Entry 8Z9F (X-ray diffraction, 1.60 A resolution); this record covers chains B and D of the 4 polymer chains in the assembly.

# Chain B (and D)
Name: 3-hydroxyisobutyrate dehydrogenase
Source organism: Acetobacter aceti
Notes: chain D of this document is another copy of the same molecule, construct and numbering; everything in this record applies to it too
Reference sequence: A0A6S6PLJ6 (A0A6S6PLJ6_ACEAC); residue numbers follow UniProt; this construct covers 1-296
Amino-acid sequence (313 residues; each row starts with the number of its first residue; numbers below 1 keep their minus sign (Met-15 is residue -15)):
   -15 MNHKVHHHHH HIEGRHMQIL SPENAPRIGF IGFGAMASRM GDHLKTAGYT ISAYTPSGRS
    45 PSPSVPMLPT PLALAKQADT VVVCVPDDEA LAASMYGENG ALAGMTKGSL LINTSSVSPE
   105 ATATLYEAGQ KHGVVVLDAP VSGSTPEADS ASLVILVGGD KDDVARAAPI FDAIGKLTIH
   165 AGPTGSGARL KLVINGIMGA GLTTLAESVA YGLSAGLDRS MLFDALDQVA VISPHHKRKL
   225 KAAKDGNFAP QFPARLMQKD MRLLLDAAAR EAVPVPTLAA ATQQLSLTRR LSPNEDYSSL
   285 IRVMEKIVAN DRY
Not modelled in the structure: -15 to 1, 43-48, 294-297 (chain D: -15 to 1, 295-297)
Differences from the reference sequence: initiating methionine (-15); expression tag (-14 to 0, 297)

# How chain B and chain D interact
Pairs across the interface (110):
  Pro103(B) with Tyr195(D)
  Leu161(B) with Gln212(D)
  Ile163(B) with Ala209(D), hydrophobic
  His164(B) with Met205(D)
  Ala165(B) with Met205(D)
  Ser170(B) with Leu201(D)
  Arg173(B) with Tyr195(D); Ala199(D), hydrogen bond (side chain-backbone)
  Leu174(B) with Leu201(D); Leu206(D), hydrophobic
  Leu176(B) with Tyr195(D)
  Val177(B) with Ser192(D); Tyr195(D), hydrophobic; Gly196(D)
  Ile178(B) with Leu210(D), hydrophobic; Val213(D), hydrophobic; Val215(D), hydrophobic
  Gly180(B) with Thr188(D); Ser192(D)
  Ile181(B) with Thr188(D); Leu189(D), hydrophobic; Ser192(D); Val215(D); Ile216(D), hydrophobic
  Ala184(B) with Thr188(D)
  Thr187(B) with Thr261(D), hydrogen bond
  Thr188(B) with Gly180(D); Ile181(D); Ala184(D); Thr261(D)
  Leu189(B) with Ile181(D), hydrophobic
  Glu191(B) with Val259(D); Pro260(D); Thr261(D), hydrogen bond; Leu262(D), hydrogen bond (side chain-backbone)
  Ser192(B) with Val177(D); Ile181(D); Leu262(D)
  Ala194(B) with Val257(D), hydrophobic
  Tyr195(B) with Pro103(D); Arg173(D); Leu176(D); Val177(D), hydrophobic; Leu248(D), hydrophobic; Ala251(D); Ala252(D), hydrophobic; Glu255(D)
  Gly196(B) with Val177(D)
  Ser198(B) with Glu255(D); Val257(D)
  Ala199(B) with Arg173(D), hydrogen bond (backbone-side chain); Glu255(D)
  Leu201(B) with Ser170(D); Leu174(D)
  Met205(B) with His164(D); Ala165(D)
  Leu206(B) with Leu174(D), hydrophobic
  Ala209(B) with Ile163(D), hydrophobic
  Leu210(B) with Ile178(D), hydrophobic
  Gln212(B) with Leu161(D)
  Val213(B) with Ile178(D), hydrophobic
  Ala214(B) with Ser217(D), hydrogen bond (backbone-side chain); Pro218(D); His219(D), hydrogen bond (backbone-backbone)
  Val215(B) with Ile178(D), hydrophobic; Ile181(D); Met182(D), hydrophobic; Ser217(D); His219(D); His220(D)
  Ile216(B) with Ile181(D), hydrophobic; Ser217(D); Pro218(D)
  Ser217(B) with Ala214(D), hydrogen bond (side chain-backbone); Val215(D); Ile216(D); Ser217(D)
  Pro218(B) with Ala214(D); Ile216(D)
  His219(B) with Ala214(D), hydrogen bond (backbone-backbone); Val215(D)
  His220(B) with Val215(D)
  Leu248(B) with Tyr195(D), hydrophobic
  Ala251(B) with Tyr195(D)
  Ala252(B) with Tyr195(D), hydrophobic
  Glu255(B) with Tyr195(D); Ser198(D)
  Val257(B) with Ala194(D), hydrophobic; Ser198(D); Val292(D), hydrophobic
  Pro258(B) with Met288(D)
  Val259(B) with Glu191(D)
  Pro260(B) with Glu191(D); Ala264(D); Gln268(D)
  Thr261(B) with Thr187(D), hydrogen bond; Thr188(D); Glu191(D), hydrogen bond; Thr261(D); Ala264(D); Ala265(D)
  Leu262(B) with Glu191(D), hydrogen bond (backbone-side chain); Ser192(D)
  Ala264(B) with Pro260(D); Thr261(D); Ala264(D), hydrophobic
  Ala265(B) with Thr261(D)
  Gln268(B) with Pro260(D)
  Met288(B) with Pro258(D)
  Val292(B) with Val257(D), hydrophobic
Interface residues without a listed pair, chain B (57 interface residues in all): Ser126, Val138, Met182, Ile291
Interface residues without a listed pair, chain D (57 interface residues in all): Ser126, Val193, Ile291

# In short
Chain B and chain D each contribute 57 residues to their interface; the contacts include 12 hydrogen bonds.
Among the polar pairs are Arg173(B)-Ala199(D), Thr187(B)-Thr261(D) and Glu191(B)-Thr261(D).
Chain B and chain D are both 3-hydroxyisobutyrate dehydrogenase (Acetobacter aceti); the structure, Crystal
structure of glyoxylate reductase from Acetobacter aceti in complex with NADH, was determined by X-ray
diffraction (same publication as 8Z0X and 8Z9G).
